6CFZ - chains A and E of the 10 polymer chains in the assembly; structure by electron microscopy, 4.50 A resolution (low resolution: residue-level contacts below are approximate; hydrogen-bond / salt-bridge calls are withheld).

Chain A:
Molecule: Ask1
Source organism: Chaetomium thermophilum
Reference sequence: G0S8F9 (G0S8F9_CHATD); numbering as in UniProt (aligned over 13-88)
Sequence (77 residues; row label = number of the first residue in the row):
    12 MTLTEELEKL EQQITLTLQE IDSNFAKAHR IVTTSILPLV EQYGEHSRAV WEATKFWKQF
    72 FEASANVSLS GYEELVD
Unresolved in the structure: 12, 79-88
Construct notes: initiating methionine (12)

Chain E:
Molecule: Dad4
Source organism: Chaetomium thermophilum
Reference sequence: G0S589 (G0S589_CHATD); numbering as in UniProt (aligned over 1-63)
Sequence (72 residues; row label = number of the first residue in the row):
     1 MESPHEHQQN LLLSRIITNV EKLNEAIMVM NKTLQEINIQ NMNIELVAQM FKNYQSNVLF
    61 HLEATDNLKD PA
Unresolved in the structure: 1-2, 71-72
Construct notes: expression tag (64-72)

How chain A and chain E interact:
Pairs across the interface (26):
  Glu19(A) - His5(E)
  Glu22(A) - His5(E)
  Glu22(A) - Gln9(E)
  Ile25(A) - Gln9(E)
  Thr26(A) - Gln8(E)
  Thr26(A) - Gln9(E)
  Thr26(A) - Leu12(E)
  Leu29(A) - Gln9(E)
  Leu29(A) - Leu12(E)
  Leu29(A) - Ile16(E)
  Asp33(A) - Ile16(E)
  Asp33(A) - Asn19(E)
  Phe36(A) - Asn19(E)
  Phe36(A) - Val20(E)
  Phe36(A) - Leu23(E)
  His40(A) - Asn19(E)
  His40(A) - Lys22(E)
  His40(A) - Leu23(E)
  Ser58(A) - Ile44(E)
  Val61(A) - Ile44(E)
  Trp62(A) - Asn43(E)
  Trp62(A) - Ile44(E)
  Thr65(A) - Ile44(E)
  Thr65(A) - Val47(E)
  Phe72(A) - Met50(E)
  Phe72(A) - Phe51(E)
Interface residues without a listed pair, chain A (22 interface residues in all): Gln23, Gln30, Ala37, Ala39, Leu48, Val51, Arg59, Trp68, Lys69
Interface residues without a listed pair, chain E (21 interface residues in all): Arg15, Ala26, Met30, Thr33, Ile37, Gln40, Asn41

Overview:
The interface between chain A and chain E involves 22 residues on one side and 21 on the other.
Chain A is Ask1 and chain E is Dad4, both from Chaetomium thermophilum; the structure, Structure of the
DASH/Dam1 complex shows its role at the yeast kinetochore-microtubule interface, was determined by electron
microscopy.
